4JK2 - chains A and X of the 6 polymer chains in the assembly; structure by X-ray diffraction, 4.20 A resolution (low resolution: residue-level contacts below are approximate; hydrogen-bond / salt-bridge calls are withheld).

Chain A:
Molecule: Escherichia coli RNA polymerase alpha subunit
Source organism: Escherichia coli
Notes: EC 2.7.7.6
UniProt: P0A7Z4 (RPOA_ECOLI); residues 1-329 here = UniProt positions 1-329
Amino-acid sequence (329 residues; row label = number of the first residue in the row):
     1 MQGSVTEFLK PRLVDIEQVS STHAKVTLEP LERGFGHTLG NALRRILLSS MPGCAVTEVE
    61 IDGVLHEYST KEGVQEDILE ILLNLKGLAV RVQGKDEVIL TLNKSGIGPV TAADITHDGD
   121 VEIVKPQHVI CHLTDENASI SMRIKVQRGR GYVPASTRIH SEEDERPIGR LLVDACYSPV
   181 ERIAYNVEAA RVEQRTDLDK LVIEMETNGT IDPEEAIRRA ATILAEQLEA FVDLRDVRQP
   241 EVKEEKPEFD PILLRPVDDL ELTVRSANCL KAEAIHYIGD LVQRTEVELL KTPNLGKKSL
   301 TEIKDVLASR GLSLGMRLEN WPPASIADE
Disordered / not traced: 1-2, 326-329
UniProt features mapped onto this chain:
  - region: Glu162 to Glu165 (Required for interaction with Crp at class II promoters)
  - modified residue: Arg265 (ADP-ribosylarginine), Lys297 (N6-acetyllysine), Lys298 (N6-acetyllysine)
  - mutagenesis: Arg45 (R45C: In rpoA112; temperature-sensitive, blocks RNA polymerase assembly), Glu162 to Glu165 (5-fold decrease in CRP-class II promoter-dependent transcription), Glu165 (E165K: 5-fold decrease in CRP-class II promoter-dependent transcription), Arg191 (R191C: In rpoA101; temperature-sensitive)

Chain X:
Molecule: Escherichia coli RNA polymerase sigma70 subunit
Source organism: Escherichia coli
UniProt: P00579 (RPOD_ECOLI); numbering as in UniProt (aligned over 1-613)
Amino-acid sequence (613 residues; each row starts with the number of its first residue):
     1 MEQNPQSQLK LLVTRGKEQG YLTYAEVNDH LPEDIVDSDQ IEDIIQMIND MGIQVMEEAP
    61 DADDLMLAEN TADEDAAEAA AQVLSSVESE IGRTTDPVRM YMREMGTVEL LTREGEIDIA
   121 KRIEDGINQV QCSVAEYPEA ITYLLEQYDR VEAEEARLSD LITGFVDPNA EEDLAPTATH
   181 VGSELSQEDL DDDEDEDEED GDDDSADDDN SIDPELAREK FAELRAQYVV TRDTIKAKGR
   241 SHATAQEEIL KLSEVFKQFR LVPKQFDYLV NSMRVMMDRV RTQERLIMKL CVEQCKMPKK
   301 NFITLFTGNE TSDTWFNAAI AMNKPWSEKL HDVSEEVHRA LQKLQQIEEE TGLTIEQVKD
   361 INRRMSIGEA KARRAKKEMV EANLRLVISI AKKYTNRGLQ FLDLIQEGNI GLMKAVDKFE
   421 YRRGYKFSTY ATWWIRQAIT RSIADQARTI RIPVHMIETI NKLNRISRQM LQEMGREPTP
   481 EELAERMLMP EDKIRKVLKI AKEPISMETP IGDDEDSHLG DFIEDTTLEL PLDSATTESL
   541 RAATHDVLAG LTAREAKVLR MRFGIDMNTD YTLEEVGKQF DVTRERIRQI EAKALRKLRH
   601 PSRSEVLRSF LDD
Disordered / not traced: 1-5, 65-94, 155-211, 610-613
UniProt features mapped onto this chain:
  - DNA-binding region: Leu573 to Ala592 (H-T-H motif)
  - region: Arg584 to Arg599 (Interaction with anti-sigma factors)
  - motif: Asp403 to Gln406 (Interaction with polymerase core subunit RpoC)
  - site: Arg562 (Interaction with anti-sigma factors)
  - mutagenesis: Ala553 (A553D: Disrupts the interaction with Escherichia phage lambda antitermination protein Q), Arg596 (R596D/E: 2-fold reduction in activation of class II Crp-dependent promoters)

Chain A / chain X interface:
Contacting residue pairs (10; chain A residue first):
  Asp250(A) - His600(X)
  Asp250(A) - Pro601(X)
  Asp250(A) - Ser602(X)
  Asp250(A) - Glu605(X)
  Pro251(A) - Ser602(X)
  Ile252(A) - Glu605(X)
  Arg310(A) - Glu605(X)
  Arg310(A) - Arg608(X)
  Gly311(A) - Arg599(X)
  Met316(A) - His600(X)
Interface residues without a listed pair, chain A (8 interface residues in all): Leu312, Ser313
Interface residues without a listed pair, chain X (7 interface residues in all): Arg596

In short:
Chain A and chain X form an interface of 8 and 7 residues respectively. From UniProt: 6 mutagenesis sites on
chain A; 2 mutagenesis sites on chain X.
Here chain A is Escherichia coli RNA polymerase alpha subunit and chain X is Escherichia coli RNA polymerase
sigma70 subunit, both from Escherichia coli. Entry 4JK2 (X-ray crystal structure of Escherichia coli sigma70
holoenzyme in complex with guanosine pentaphosphate (pppGpp)) was determined by X-ray diffraction (same
publication as 4JK1).
